Entry 4FLU (X-ray diffraction, 3.10 A resolution); this record covers chains A and T of the 3 polymer chains in the assembly.

# Chain A
Protein: Pyrococcus abyssi B family DNA polymerase
From: Pyrococcus abyssi
Notes: EC 2.7.7.7
UniProtKB: P0CL77 (DPOL_PYRAB); residue numbers follow UniProt; this construct covers 1-771
Chain sequence (793 residues; numbered -21 to 771; the number before each row is that of its first residue; numbers below 1 keep their minus sign (Met-21 is residue -21)):
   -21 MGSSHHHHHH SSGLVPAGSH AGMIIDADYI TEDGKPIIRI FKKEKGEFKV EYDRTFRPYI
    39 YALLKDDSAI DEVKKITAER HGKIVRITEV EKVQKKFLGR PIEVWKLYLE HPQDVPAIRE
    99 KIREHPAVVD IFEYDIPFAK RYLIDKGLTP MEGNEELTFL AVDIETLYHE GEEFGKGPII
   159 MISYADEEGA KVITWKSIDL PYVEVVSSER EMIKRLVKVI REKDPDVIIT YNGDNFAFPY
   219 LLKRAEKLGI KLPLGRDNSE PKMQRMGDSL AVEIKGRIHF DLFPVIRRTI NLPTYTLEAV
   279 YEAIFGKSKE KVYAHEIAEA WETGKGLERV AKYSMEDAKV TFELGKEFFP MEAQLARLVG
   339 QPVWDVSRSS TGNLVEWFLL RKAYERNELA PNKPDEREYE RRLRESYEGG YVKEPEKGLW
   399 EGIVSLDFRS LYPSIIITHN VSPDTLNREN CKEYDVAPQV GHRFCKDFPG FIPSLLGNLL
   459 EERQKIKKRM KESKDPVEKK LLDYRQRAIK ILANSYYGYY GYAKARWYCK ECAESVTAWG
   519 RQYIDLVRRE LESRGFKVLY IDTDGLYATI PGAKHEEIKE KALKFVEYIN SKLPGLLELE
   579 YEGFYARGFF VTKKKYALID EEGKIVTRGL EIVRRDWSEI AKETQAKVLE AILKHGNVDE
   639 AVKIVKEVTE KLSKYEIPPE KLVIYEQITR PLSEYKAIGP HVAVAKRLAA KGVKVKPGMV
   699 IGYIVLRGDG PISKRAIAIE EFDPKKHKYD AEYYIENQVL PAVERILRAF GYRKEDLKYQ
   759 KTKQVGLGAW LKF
Unresolved in the structure: -21 to -3, 388-389, 758-771
Construct notes: expression tag (-21 to 0); engineered mutation Ala215 (Asp in P0CL77)
Cystine bridges: Cys429-Cys443, Cys507-Cys510
Bound ions: Mg2+: Asp141, Glu143, Asp315 (shared with 1 residue of chain P)

# Chain T
Molecule: Template strand
Sequence (13 nucleotides; numbered 1 to 13; the number before each row is that of its first residue):
     1 GCGTACGTGA TCG

# Chain A / chain T interface
Residue-residue contacts (50; chain A residue first):
  Tyr7(A) with DC2(T), hydrogen bond to the phosphate
  Pro36(A) with DC2(T), base contact
  Tyr37(A) with DC2(T), hydrogen bond to the base
  Pro90(A) with DC2(T), sugar contact
  Gln91(A) with DG1(T), hydrogen bond to the base; DC2(T), hydrogen bond to the phosphate
  Val93(A) with DC2(T), sugar contact
  Pro94(A) with DC2(T), sugar contact; DG3(T), phosphate contact
  Arg97(A) with DC2(T), phosphate contact; DG3(T), salt bridge to the phosphate
  Glu111(A) with DC2(T), base contact
  Tyr112(A) with DC2(T), base contact
  Asp113(A) with DC2(T), hydrogen bond to the base; DG3(T), sugar contact
  Ile114(A) with DC2(T), hydrogen bond to the base
  Pro115(A) with DG1(T), phosphate contact; DC2(T), sugar contact
  Phe116(A) with DC2(T), hydrogen bond to the phosphate
  Arg119(A) with DC2(T), base contact
  Lys240(A) with DG1(T), hydrogen bond to the base
  Gln242(A) with DG3(T), base contact
  Arg243(A) with DT4(T), base contact
  Gly245(A) with DT4(T), hydrogen bond to the phosphate; DA5(T), phosphate contact
  Asp246(A) with DA5(T), hydrogen bond to the base
  Ser247(A) with DA5(T), base contact
  Arg265(A) with DA5(T), hydrogen bond to the base
  Lys371(A) with DT4(T), salt bridge to the phosphate
  Tyr500(A) with DC6(T), hydrogen bond to the phosphate
  Lys502(A) with DT4(T), salt bridge to the phosphate; DC6(T), phosphate contact
  Lys593(A) with DG9(T), salt bridge to the phosphate
  Trp615(A) with DA10(T), phosphate contact
  Lys674(A) with DG13(T), sugar contact
  Ala675(A) with DC12(T), phosphate contact; DG13(T), phosphate contact
  Ile676(A) with DC12(T), hydrogen bond to the phosphate; DG13(T), hydrogen bond to the phosphate
  Gly677(A) with DC12(T), sugar contact
  Pro678(A) with DT11(T), phosphate contact; DC12(T), phosphate contact
  Pro709(A) with DC12(T), phosphate contact
  Ile710(A) with DT11(T), phosphate contact; DC12(T), phosphate contact
  Ser711(A) with DC12(T), hydrogen bond to the phosphate
  Tyr731(A) with DT11(T), hydrogen bond to the phosphate
  Asn735(A) with DT11(T), hydrogen bond to the phosphate
  Pro739(A) with DA10(T), phosphate contact
  Arg743(A) with DG9(T), salt bridge to the phosphate
Other interface residues (no listed pair), chain A (41 interface residues in all): Met244, Asn351

# Summary
41 residues of chain A face 11 of chain T across their interface, with 17 hydrogen bonds and 5 salt bridges.
Polar contacts include Tyr37(A)-DC2(T), Gln91(A)-DG1(T) and Asp113(A)-DC2(T). Asp141(A), Glu143(A) and
Asp315(A) coordinate Mg2+.
Chain A is Pyrococcus abyssi B family DNA polymerase (Pyrococcus abyssi) and chain T is Template strand; the
structure, Pyrococcus abyssi B family DNA polymerase bound to a dsDNA, in edition mode, was determined by
X-ray diffraction, deposited together with 4FLT, 4FLV, 4FLW, 4FLX, 4FLY, 4FLZ and 3 further entries.
